PDB entry 8JSM | electron microscopy, 3.30 A resolution | chains A and B of the 6 polymer chains in the assembly

Chain A:
Protein: RNA-directed RNA polymerase L
Source organism: Ebola virus
Notes: EC 2.7.7.48, 3.6.1.-, 2.7.7.88, 2.1.1.-
Reference sequence: A0A1C4HDB0 (A0A1C4HDB0_9MONO); numbering as in UniProt (aligned over 1-2212)
Chain sequence (2212 residues; row label = number of the first residue in the row):
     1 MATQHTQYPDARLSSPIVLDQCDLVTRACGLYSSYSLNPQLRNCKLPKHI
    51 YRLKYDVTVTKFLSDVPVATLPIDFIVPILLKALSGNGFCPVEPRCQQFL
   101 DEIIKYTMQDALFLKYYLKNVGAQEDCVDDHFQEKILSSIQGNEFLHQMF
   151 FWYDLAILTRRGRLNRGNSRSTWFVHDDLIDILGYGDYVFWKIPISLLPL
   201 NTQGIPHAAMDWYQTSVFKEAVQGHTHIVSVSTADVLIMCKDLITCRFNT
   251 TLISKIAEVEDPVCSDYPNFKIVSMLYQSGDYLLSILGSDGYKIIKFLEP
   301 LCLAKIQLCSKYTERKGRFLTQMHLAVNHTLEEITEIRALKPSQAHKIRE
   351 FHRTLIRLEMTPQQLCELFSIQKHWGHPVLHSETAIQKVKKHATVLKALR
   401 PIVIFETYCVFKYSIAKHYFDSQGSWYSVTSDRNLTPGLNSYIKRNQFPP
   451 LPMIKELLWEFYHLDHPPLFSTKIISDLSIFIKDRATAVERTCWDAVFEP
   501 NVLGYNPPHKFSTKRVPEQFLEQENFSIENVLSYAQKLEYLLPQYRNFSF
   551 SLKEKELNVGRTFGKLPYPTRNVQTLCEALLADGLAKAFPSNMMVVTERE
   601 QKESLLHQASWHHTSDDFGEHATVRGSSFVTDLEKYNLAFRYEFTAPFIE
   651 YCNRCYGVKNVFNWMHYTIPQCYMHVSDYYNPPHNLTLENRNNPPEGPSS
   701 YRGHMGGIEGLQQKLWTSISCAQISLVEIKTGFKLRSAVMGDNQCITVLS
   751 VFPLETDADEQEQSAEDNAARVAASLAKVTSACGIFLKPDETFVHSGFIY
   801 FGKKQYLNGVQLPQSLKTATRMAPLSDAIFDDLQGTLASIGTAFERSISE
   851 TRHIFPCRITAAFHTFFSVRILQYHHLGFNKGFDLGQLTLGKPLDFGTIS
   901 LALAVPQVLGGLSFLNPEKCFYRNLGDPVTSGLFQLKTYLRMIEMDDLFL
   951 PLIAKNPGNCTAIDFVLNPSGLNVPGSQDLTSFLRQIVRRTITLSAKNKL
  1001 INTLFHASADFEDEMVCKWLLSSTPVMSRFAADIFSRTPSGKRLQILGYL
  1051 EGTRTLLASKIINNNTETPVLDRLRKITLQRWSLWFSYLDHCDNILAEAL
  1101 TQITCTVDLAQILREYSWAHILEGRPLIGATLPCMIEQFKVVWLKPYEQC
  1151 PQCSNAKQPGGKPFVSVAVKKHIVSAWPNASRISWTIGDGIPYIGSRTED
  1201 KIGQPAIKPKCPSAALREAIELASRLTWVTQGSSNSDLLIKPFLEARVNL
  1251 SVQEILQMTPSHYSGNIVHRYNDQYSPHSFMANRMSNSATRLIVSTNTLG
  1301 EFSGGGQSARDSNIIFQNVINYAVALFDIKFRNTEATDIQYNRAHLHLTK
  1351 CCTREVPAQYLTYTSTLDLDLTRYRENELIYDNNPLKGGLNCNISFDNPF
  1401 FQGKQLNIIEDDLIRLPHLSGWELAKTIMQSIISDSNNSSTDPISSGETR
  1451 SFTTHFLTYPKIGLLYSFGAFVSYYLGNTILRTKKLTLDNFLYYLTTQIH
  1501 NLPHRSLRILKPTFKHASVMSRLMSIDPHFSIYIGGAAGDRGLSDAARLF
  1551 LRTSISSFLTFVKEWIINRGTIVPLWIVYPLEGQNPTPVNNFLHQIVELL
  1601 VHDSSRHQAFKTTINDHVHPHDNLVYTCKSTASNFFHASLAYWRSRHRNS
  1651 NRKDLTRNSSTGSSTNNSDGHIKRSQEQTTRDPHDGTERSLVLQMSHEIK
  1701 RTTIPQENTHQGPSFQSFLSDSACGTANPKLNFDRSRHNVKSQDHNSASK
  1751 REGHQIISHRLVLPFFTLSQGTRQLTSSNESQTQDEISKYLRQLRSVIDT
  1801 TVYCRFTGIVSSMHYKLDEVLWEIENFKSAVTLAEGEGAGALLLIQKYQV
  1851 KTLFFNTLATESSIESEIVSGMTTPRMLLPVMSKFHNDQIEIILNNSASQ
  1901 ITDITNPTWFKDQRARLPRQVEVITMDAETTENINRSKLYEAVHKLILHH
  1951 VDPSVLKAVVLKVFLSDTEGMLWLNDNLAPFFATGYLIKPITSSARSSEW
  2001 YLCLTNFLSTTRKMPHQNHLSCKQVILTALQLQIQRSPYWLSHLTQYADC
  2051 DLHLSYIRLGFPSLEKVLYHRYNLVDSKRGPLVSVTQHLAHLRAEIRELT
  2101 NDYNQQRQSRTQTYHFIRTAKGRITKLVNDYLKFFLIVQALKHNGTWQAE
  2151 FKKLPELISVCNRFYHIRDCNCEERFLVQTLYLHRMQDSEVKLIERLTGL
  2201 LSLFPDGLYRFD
Not modelled in the structure: 1-3, 613-621, 1193-1202, 1304-1310, 1392-2212
Sequence notes: conflict Asp759 (Gly in A0A1C4HDB0)
Ion coordination: Zn2+: Cys1150, Cys1153, His1345, His1347

Chain B:
Protein: Polymerase cofactor VP35
Source organism: Ebola virus
Reference sequence: A0A1C4HDK9 (A0A1C4HDK9_9MONO); numbering as in UniProt (aligned over 1-340)
Chain sequence (340 residues; numbered 1 to 340; the number before each row is that of its first residue):
     1 MTTRTKGRGHTVATTQNDRMPGPELSGWISEQLMTGRIPVNDIFCDIENN
    51 PGLCYASQMQQTKPNPKMRNSQTQTDPICNHSFEEVVQTLASLATVVQQQ
   101 TIASESLEQRITSLENGLKPVYDMAKTISSLNRVCAEMVAKYDLLVMTTG
   151 RATATAAATEAYWAEHGQPPPGPSLYEESAIRGKIESRDETVPQSVREAF
   201 NNLDSTTSLTEENFGKPDISAKDLRNIMYDHLPGFGTAFHQLVQVICKLG
   251 KDSNSLDIIHAEFQASLAEGDSPQCALIQITKRVPIFQDAAPPVIHIRSR
   301 GDIPRACQKSLRPVPPSPKIDRGWVCVFQLQDGKTLGLKI
Not modelled in the structure: 1-80

Chain A / chain B interface:
Pairs across the interface - 53 pairs, chain A then chain B:
  Tyr312(A) - Gln264(B)
  Tyr312(A) - Ala265(B)  hydrophobic
  Arg315(A) - Glu211(B)  hydrogen bond (side chain-backbone)
  Arg318(A) - Gly215(B)
  Arg318(A) - Lys216(B)
  Thr321(A) - His260(B)
  Thr321(A) - Gln264(B)  hydrogen bond
  Gln322(A) - Gly215(B)  hydrogen bond (side chain-backbone)
  His324(A) - Asp230(B)  salt bridge
  Leu325(A) - Asp223(B)
  Leu325(A) - Ile227(B)  hydrophobic
  Asn328(A) - Asp230(B)  hydrogen bond
  His329(A) - Asp223(B)
  Glu332(A) - Lys222(B)  salt bridge
  His346(A) - Phe235(B)
  His352(A) - Asp230(B)  salt bridge
  Arg353(A) - Asp230(B)  salt bridge
  Ile356(A) - His231(B)
  Arg357(A) - Asp230(B)  hydrogen bond (side chain-backbone)
  Arg357(A) - His231(B)
  Leu396(A) - Pro169(B)  hydrophobic
  Leu396(A) - Ala199(B)
  Ala398(A) - Leu203(B)  hydrophobic
  Arg400(A) - Glu178(B)  salt bridge
  Ile402(A) - Lys141(B)
  Phe405(A) - Lys141(B)
  Phe405(A) - Leu144(B)  hydrophobic
  Tyr408(A) - Leu144(B)  hydrophobic
  Asn434(A) - Asn132(B)
  Leu435(A) - Ala136(B)
  Pro437(A) - Asn132(B)
  Pro437(A) - Arg133(B)
  Trp459(A) - Arg133(B)
  Trp459(A) - Ala136(B)  hydrophobic
  Tyr462(A) - Ala140(B)  hydrophobic
  Tyr462(A) - Asp143(B)  hydrogen bond
  Tyr462(A) - Leu144(B)
  His463(A) - Ala136(B)  hydrogen bond (side chain-backbone)
  His463(A) - Ala140(B)
  Glu643(A) - Thr148(B)
  Pro647(A) - Met147(B)  hydrophobic
  Pro647(A) - Thr148(B)
  Asp767(A) - Glu211(B)
  Ala770(A) - Glu211(B)
  Arg771(A) - Glu211(B)  salt bridge
  Ala773(A) - Phe214(B)  hydrophobic
  Lys778(A) - Thr206(B)
  Lys778(A) - Thr207(B)
  Lys778(A) - Leu209(B)
  Ser781(A) - Leu203(B)
  Ser781(A) - Thr206(B)
  Phe786(A) - Asn202(B)
  Pro789(A) - Phe214(B)
Also at the interface, not in a pair above, chain A (44 interface residues in all): Gly317, Pro401, Glu650, Ala774, Ala777, Ala782, Thr792
Also at the interface, not in a pair above, chain B (43 interface residues in all): Glu137, Val139, Leu145, Pro173, Thr210, Glu212, Pro217, Asp218, Asn226, Tyr229, Leu232, Ala268, Glu269

Overview:
The interface between chain A and chain B involves 44 residues on one side and 43 on the other, with 7
hydrogen bonds and 6 salt bridges. Polar contacts include His324(A)-Asp230(B), Glu332(A)-Lys222(B) and
His352(A)-Asp230(B). The Zn2+ site is built by Cys1150(A), Cys1153(A), His1345(A) and His1347(A).
Chain A is RNA-directed RNA polymerase L and chain B is Polymerase cofactor VP35, both from Ebola virus; the
structure, The structure of EBOV L-VP35-RNA complex (conformation 1), was determined by electron microscopy
(same publication as 8JSL and 8JSN).
